6DBT - chains C and H of the 8 polymer chains in the assembly; structure by electron microscopy, 4.30 A resolution (low resolution: residue-level contacts below are approximate; hydrogen-bond / salt-bridge calls are withheld).

== Chain C ==
Protein: Recombination activating gene 1 - MBP chimera
From: Escherichia coli
Notes: EC 2.3.2.27
UniProtKB: chimeric construct of P0AEX9, O13033: residues -113 to 250 from P0AEX9 (MALE_ECOLI) positions 29-392 (UniProt number = residue number + 142); residues 271-1031 from O13033 positions 271-1031 (same numbers)
Amino-acid sequence (1159 residues; each row starts with the number of its first residue; numbers below 1 keep their minus sign (Met-127 is residue -127)):
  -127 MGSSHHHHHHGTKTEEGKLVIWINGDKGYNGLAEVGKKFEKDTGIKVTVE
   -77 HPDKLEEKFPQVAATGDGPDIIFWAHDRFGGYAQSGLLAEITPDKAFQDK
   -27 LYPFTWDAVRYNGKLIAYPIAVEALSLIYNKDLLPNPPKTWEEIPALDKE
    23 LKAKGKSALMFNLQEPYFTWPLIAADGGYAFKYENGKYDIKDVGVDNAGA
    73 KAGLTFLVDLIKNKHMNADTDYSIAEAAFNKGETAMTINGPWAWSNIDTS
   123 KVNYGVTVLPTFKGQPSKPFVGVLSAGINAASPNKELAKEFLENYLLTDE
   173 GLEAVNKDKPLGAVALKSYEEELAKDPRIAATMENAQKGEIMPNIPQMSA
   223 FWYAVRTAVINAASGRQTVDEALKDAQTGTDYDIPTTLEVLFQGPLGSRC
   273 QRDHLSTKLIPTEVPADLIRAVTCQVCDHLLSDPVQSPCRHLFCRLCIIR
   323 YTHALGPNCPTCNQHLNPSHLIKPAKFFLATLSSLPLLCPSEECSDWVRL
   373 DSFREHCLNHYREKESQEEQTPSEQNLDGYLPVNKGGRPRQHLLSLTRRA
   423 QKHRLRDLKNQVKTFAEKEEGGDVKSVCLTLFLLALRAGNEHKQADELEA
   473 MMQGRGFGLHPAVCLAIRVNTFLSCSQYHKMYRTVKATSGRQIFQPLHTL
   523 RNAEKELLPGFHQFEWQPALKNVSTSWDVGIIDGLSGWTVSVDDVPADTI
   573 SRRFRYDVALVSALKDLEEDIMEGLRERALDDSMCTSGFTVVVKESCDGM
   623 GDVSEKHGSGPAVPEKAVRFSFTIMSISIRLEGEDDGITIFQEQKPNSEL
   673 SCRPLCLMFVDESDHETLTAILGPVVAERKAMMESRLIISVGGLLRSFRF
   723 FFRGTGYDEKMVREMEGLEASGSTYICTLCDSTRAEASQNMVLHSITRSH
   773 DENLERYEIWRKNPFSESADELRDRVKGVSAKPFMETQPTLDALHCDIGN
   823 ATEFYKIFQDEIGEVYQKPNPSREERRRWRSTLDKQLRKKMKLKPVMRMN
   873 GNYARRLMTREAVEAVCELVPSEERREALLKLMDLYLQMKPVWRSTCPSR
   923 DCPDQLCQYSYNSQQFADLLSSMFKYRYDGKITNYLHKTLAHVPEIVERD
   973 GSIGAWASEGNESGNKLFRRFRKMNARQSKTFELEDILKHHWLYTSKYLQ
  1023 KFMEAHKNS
Not modelled in the structure: -127 to 407, 629-635, 1029-1031
Differences from the reference sequence: initiating methionine (-127); expression tag (-126 to -114); linker (251-270)
Ion coordination: Ca2+ near Asp730 (its only coordinating residue here); Zn2+: Cys749, His959, His964

== Chain H ==
Molecule: Reverse strand of 23-RSS substrate DNA
Sequence (61 nucleotides; numbered 1 to 61; the number before each row is that of its first residue):
     1 CTGCAGGGTTTTTGTACAGCCAGACAGTGGAGTACTACCACTGTGTAAGA
    51 CAGGCCAGATC

== How chain C and chain H interact ==
Residue-residue contacts (12):
  Asn462(C) - DC21(H)
  Asn462(C) - DA22(H)
  Lys465(C) - DG23(H)
  Gly623(C) - DT46(H)
  Asp624(C) - DG45(H)
  Ser626(C) - DT44(H)
  Ser626(C) - DG45(H)
  Met869(C) - DA48(H)
  Arg870(C) - DT46(H)
  Arg870(C) - DA48(H)
  Met871(C) - DG49(H)
  Arg991(C) - DG45(H)
Interface residues without a listed pair, chain C (13 interface residues in all): Gly621, Met622, Val625, Thr824
Interface residues without a listed pair, chain H (9 interface residues in all): DA47

== In short ==
Chain C and chain H form an interface of 13 and 9 residues respectively. Cys749(C), His959(C) and His964(C)
form the Zn2+ site.
Chain C is Recombination activating gene 1 - MBP chimera (Escherichia coli) and chain H is Reverse strand of
23-RSS substrate DNA; the structure, Cryo-EM structure of RAG in complex with 12-RSS and 23-RSS substrate
DNAs, was determined by electron microscopy (same publication as 6DBI, 6DBJ, 6DBL, 6DBO, 6DBQ, 6DBR and 4
further entries).
